Entry 6WGI (electron microscopy, 10.00 A resolution (very low resolution: no residue pairs are listed; an interface is given only as per-side residue counts)); this record covers chains C and F of the 16 polymer chains in the assembly.

[Chain C]
Name: Origin recognition complex subunit 3
From: Saccharomyces cerevisiae
UniProtKB: P54790 (ORC3_YEAST); numbering as in UniProt (aligned over 1-616)
Sequence (616 residues; numbered 1 to 616; the number before each row is that of its first residue):
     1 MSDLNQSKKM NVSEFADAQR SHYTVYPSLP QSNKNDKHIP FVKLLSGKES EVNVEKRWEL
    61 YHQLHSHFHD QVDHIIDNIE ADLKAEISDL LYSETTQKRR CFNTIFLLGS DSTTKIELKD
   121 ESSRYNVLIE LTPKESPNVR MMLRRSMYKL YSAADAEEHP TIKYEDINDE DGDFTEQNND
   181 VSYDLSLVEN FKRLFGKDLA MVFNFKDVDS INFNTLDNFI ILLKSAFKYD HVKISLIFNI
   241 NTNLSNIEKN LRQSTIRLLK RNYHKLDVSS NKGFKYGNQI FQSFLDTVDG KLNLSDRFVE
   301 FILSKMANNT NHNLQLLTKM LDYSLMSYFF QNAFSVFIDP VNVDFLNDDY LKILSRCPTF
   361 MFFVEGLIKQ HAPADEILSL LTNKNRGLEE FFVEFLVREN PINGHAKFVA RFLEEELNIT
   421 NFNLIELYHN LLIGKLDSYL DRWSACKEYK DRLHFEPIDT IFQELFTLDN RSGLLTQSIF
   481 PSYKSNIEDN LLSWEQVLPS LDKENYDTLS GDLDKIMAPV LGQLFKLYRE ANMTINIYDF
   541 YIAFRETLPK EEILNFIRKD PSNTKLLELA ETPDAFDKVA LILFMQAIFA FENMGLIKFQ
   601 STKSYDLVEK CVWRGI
Disordered / not traced: 1-15, 28-54, 160-179, 500-508, 616
Swiss-Prot annotation at these positions:
  - modified residue: Ser2 (N-acetylserine)

[Chain F]
Name: Origin recognition complex subunit 6
From: Saccharomyces cerevisiae
UniProtKB: P38826 (ORC6_YEAST); residues 1-435 here = UniProt positions 1-435
Sequence (435 residues; row label = number of the first residue in the row):
     1 MSMQQVQHCV AEVLRLDPQE KPDWSSGYLK KLTNATSILY NTSLNKVMLK QDEEVARCHI
    61 CAYIASQKMN EKHMPDLCYY IDSIPLEPKK AKHLMNLFRQ SLSNSSPMKQ FAWTPSPKKN
   121 KRSPVKNGGR FTSSDPKELR NQLFGTPTKV RKSQNNDSFV IPELPPMQTN ESPSITRRKL
   181 AFEEDEDEDE EEPGNDGLSL KSHSNKSITG TRNVDSDEYE NHESDPTSEE EPLGVQESRS
   241 GRTKQNKAVG KPQSELKTAK ALRKRGRIPN SLLVKKYCKM TTEEIIRLCN DFELPREVAY
   301 KIVDEYNINA SRLVCPWQLV CGLVLNCTFI VFNERRRKDP RIDHFIVSKM CSLMLTSKVD
   361 DVIECVKLVK ELIIGEKWFR DLQIRYDDFD GIRYDEIIFR KLGSMLQTTN ILVTDDQYNI
   421 WKKRIEMDLA LTEPL
Disordered / not traced: 1-270, 390-392, 431-435

[How chain C and chain F interact]
At this resolution (10 A) residue pairs are not listed: 34 residues of chain C and 29 of chain F lie at the interface.

[Summary]
The interface between chain C and chain F involves 34 residues on one side and 29 on the other.
Chain C is Origin recognition complex subunit 3 and chain F is Origin recognition complex subunit 6, both from
Saccharomyces cerevisiae; the structure, Atomic model of the mutant OCCM (ORC-Cdc6-Cdt1-Mcm2-7 with Mcm6 WHD
truncation) loaded on DNA at 10.5 ..., was determined by electron microscopy (same publication as 6WGC, 6WGF
and 6WGG).
